6MRJ - chains B and L of the 6 polymer chains in the assembly; structure by X-ray diffraction, 2.80 A resolution.

Chain B:
Protein: Nickel-responsive regulator
From: Helicobacter pylori (strain ATCC 700392 / 26695)
UniProtKB: O25896 (NIKR_HELPY); residue numbers follow UniProt; this construct covers 1-148
Chain sequence (148 residues; row label = number of the first residue in the row):
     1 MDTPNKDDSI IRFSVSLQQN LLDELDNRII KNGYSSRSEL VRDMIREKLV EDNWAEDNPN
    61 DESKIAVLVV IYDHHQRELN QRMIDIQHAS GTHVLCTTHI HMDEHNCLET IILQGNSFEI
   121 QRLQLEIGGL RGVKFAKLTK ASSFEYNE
Disordered / not traced: 1-6
Metal / ion sites: Mg2+: Glu39, Asp43 (shared with 2 residues of chain A); Ni2+ site 1: His88 (shared with 3 residues of chain C); Ni2+ site 2: His99, His101, Cys107 (shared with 1 residue of chain C)
Curated features (UniProtKB/Swiss-Prot):
  - binding site (Ni(2+)): His88, His99, His101, Cys107

Chain L:
Molecule: 36-nt DNA strand
Sequence (36 nucleotides; row label = number of the first residue in the row; numbering starts at 0):
     0 GTAATTATTA TTTAAAATGA ATTAGTGTTA TATCTG

How chain B and chain L interact:
Contacting residue pairs (12):
  Ile10(B) with DA23(L), phosphate contact
  Arg12(B) with DA23(L), hydrogen bond to the base; DG24(L), hydrogen bond to the base; DT25(L), hydrogen bond to the base
  Ser14(B) with DT27(L), base contact
  Ser36(B) with DG24(L), phosphate contact; DT25(L), phosphate contact
  Arg37(B) with DT25(L), hydrogen bond to the phosphate; DG26(L), salt bridge to the phosphate
  Ser38(B) with DG24(L), sugar contact; DT25(L), hydrogen bond to the phosphate
  Arg42(B) with DG24(L), salt bridge to the phosphate

Summary:
The interface between chain B and chain L involves 7 residues on one side and 5 on the other; the contacts
include 5 hydrogen bonds and 2 salt bridges. Polar pairs include Arg12(B)-DA23(L), Arg12(B)-DG24(L) and
Arg12(B)-DT25(L). From UniProt: 4 Ni2+-binding residues on chain B.
Here chain B is Nickel-responsive regulator (Helicobacter pylori (strain ATCC 700392 / 26695)) and chain L is
a 36-nt DNA strand. Entry 6MRJ (Crystal structure of H.pylori NikR in complex with DNA) was determined by
X-ray diffraction.
